Entry 6DFW (X-ray diffraction, 3.20 A resolution); this record covers chains E and F of the 4 polymer chains in the assembly.

# Chain E
Name: 8F10 alpha chain
Source organism: Mus musculus
Sequence (210 residues; numbered 1 to 210; the number before each row is that of its first residue):
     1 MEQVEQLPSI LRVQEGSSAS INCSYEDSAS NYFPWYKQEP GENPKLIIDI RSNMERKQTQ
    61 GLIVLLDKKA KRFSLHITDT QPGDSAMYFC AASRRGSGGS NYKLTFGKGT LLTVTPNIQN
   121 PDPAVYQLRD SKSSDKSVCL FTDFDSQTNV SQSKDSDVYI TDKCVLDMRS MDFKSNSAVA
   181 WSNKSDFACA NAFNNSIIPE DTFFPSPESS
Disordered / not traced: 1, 111-119, 132-134, 145-174, 183-210
Disulfides: C23-C90

# Chain F
Name: 8F10 beta chain
Source organism: Mus musculus
Sequence (241 residues; each row starts with the number of its first residue):
     1 MAVTQSPRNK VAVTGGKVTL SCDQTNNHNN MYWYRQDTGH GLRLIHYSYG AGSTEKGDIP
    61 DGYKASRPSQ KEFSLILELA TPSQTSVYFC ASGGLGGDEQ YFGPGTRLTV LEDLKNVFPP
   121 EVAVFEPSEA EISHTQKATL VCLATGFYPD HVELSWWVNG KEVHSGVCTD PQPLKEQPAL
   181 NDSRYALSSR LRVSATFWQN PRNHFRCQVQ FYGLSENDEW TQDRAKPVTQ IVSAEAWGRA
   241 D
Disordered / not traced: 1, 239-241
Disulfides: C22-C90, C142-C207

# How chain E and chain F interact
Pairs across the interface (45):
  Y32(E) - D98(F)
  Y36(E) - Q100(F)  hydrogen bond (side chain-backbone)
  Q38(E) - Q36(F)  hydrogen bond
  Q38(E) - F89(F)
  E42(E) - F89(F)
  N43(E) - F89(F)
  N43(E) - F102(F)
  N43(E) - G103(F)
  P44(E) - F89(F)
  P44(E) - F102(F)
  L46(E) - E99(F)
  R51(E) - D98(F)  salt bridge
  M87(E) - Q36(F)
  F89(E) - Q36(F)
  F89(E) - L42(F)  hydrophobic
  R95(E) - D98(F)
  G99(E) - Y49(F)  hydrogen bond (backbone-side chain)
  Y102(E) - Y49(F)  hydrophobic
  K103(E) - D98(F)  salt bridge
  L104(E) - Y34(F)  hydrogen bond (backbone-side chain)
  L104(E) - L44(F)
  L104(E) - Q100(F)
  F106(E) - Y34(F)
  F106(E) - Q100(F)
  F106(E) - F102(F)  hydrophobic
  K108(E) - G41(F)
  Y126(E) - S128(F)
  Y126(E) - A130(F)
  Y126(E) - E131(F)
  Y126(E) - H134(F)
  Q127(E) - S128(F)  hydrogen bond (backbone-backbone)
  L128(E) - F125(F)  hydrophobic
  L128(E) - E126(F)
  L128(E) - P127(F)  hydrophobic
  L128(E) - T139(F)
  L128(E) - V141(F)  hydrophobic
  R129(E) - F125(F)
  R129(E) - E126(F)  hydrogen bond (backbone-backbone)
  S131(E) - E126(F)
  K136(E) - F125(F)
  S175(E) - R192(F)
  S177(E) - R190(F)  hydrogen bond (backbone-side chain)
  A178(E) - R190(F)
  W181(E) - L143(F)  hydrophobic
  W181(E) - T145(F)
Also at the interface, not in a pair above, chain E (31 interface residues in all): T105, D130, V138, V179
Also at the interface, not in a pair above, chain F (31 interface residues in all): N30, Y32, P104, V124, T135, E235

# In short
Chain E and chain F each contribute 31 residues to their interface, with 7 hydrogen bonds and 2 salt bridges.
Polar pairs include R51(E)-D98(F), K103(E)-D98(F) and Y36(E)-Q100(F).
Chain E is 8F10 alpha chain and chain F is 8F10 beta chain, both from Mus musculus; the structure, TCR 8F10 in
complex with IAg7-p8G9E, was determined by X-ray diffraction, deposited together with 6DFQ, 6DFS, 6DFV and
6DFX.
